Entry 8BA0 (electron microscopy, 3.68 A resolution); this record covers chains D and I of the 43 polymer chains in the assembly.

[Chain D]
Molecule: Complex I-49kD
Source organism: Drosophila melanogaster
UniProt: Q9V4E0 (Q9V4E0_DROME); residues 41-468 here = UniProt positions 41-468
Chain sequence (428 residues; numbered 41 to 468; the number before each row is that of its first residue):
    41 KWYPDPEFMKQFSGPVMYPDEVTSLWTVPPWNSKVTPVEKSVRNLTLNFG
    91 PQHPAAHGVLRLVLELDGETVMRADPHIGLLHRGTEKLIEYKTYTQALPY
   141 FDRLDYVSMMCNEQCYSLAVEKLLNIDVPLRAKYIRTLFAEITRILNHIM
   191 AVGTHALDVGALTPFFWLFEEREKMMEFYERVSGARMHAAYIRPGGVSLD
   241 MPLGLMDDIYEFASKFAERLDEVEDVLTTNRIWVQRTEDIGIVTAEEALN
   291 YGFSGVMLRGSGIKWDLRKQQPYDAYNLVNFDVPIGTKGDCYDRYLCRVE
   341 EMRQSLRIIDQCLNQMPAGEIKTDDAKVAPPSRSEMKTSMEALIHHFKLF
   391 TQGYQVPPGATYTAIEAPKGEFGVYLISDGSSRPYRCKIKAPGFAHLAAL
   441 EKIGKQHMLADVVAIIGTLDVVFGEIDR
Modified residues: Arg-123 (N3, N4-dimethylarginine; 2MR)
Ligand contacts: 4Fe-4S cluster (SF4): Arg-123, Arg-143, His-228
From the paper describing this entry:
  - catalytic residues: His-97, Tyr-146 (citing earlier work)

[Chain I]
Molecule: NADH dehydrogenase (ubiquinone) 23 kDa subunit
Source organism: Drosophila melanogaster
Notes: EC 7.1.1.2
UniProt: Q9VF27 (NDUS8_DROME); numbering as in UniProt (aligned over 32-217)
Chain sequence (186 residues; row label = number of the first residue in the row):
    32 EPKDIVEVPKGYVYVNNKELSMEFADITDRAASTMFFGELLRGFAVTLAH
    82 IFKEPATINYPFEKGPLSPRFRGEHALRRYPSGEERCIACKLCEAICPAQ
   132 AITIEAEERADGSRRTTRYDIDMTKCIYCGFCQEACPVDAIVEGPNFEFS
   182 TETHEELLYNKEKLLCNGDKWESEIASNLQADHLYR
Metal / ion sites: 4Fe-4S cluster Fe site 1: Cys-118, Cys-121, Cys-124, Cys-167; 4Fe-4S cluster Fe site 2: Cys-128, Cys-157, Cys-160, Cys-163
Ligand contacts:
  - 4Fe-4S cluster (SF4), molecule 1: His-106, Cys-128, Pro-129, Ala-130, Ile-133, Ile-152, Cys-157, Ile-158, Tyr-159, Cys-160, Gly-161, Phe-162, Cys-163, Glu-174
  - 4Fe-4S cluster (SF4), molecule 2: Leu-108, Cys-118, Ile-119, Ala-120, Cys-121, Lys-122, Leu-123, Cys-124, Ile-135, Tyr-150, Cys-167, Pro-168, Val-169, Ala-171, Ile-172
Swiss-Prot annotation at these positions:
  - binding site ([4Fe-4S] cluster): Cys-118, Cys-121, Cys-124, Cys-128, Cys-157, Cys-160, Cys-163, Cys-167
  - mutagenesis: Gly-199 (G199D: Disrupts mitochondrial function and results in enlarged mitochondria. Neurons present vacuolar lesions leading to neurodegeneration in the central brain ...)

[Interface between chain D and chain I]
Contacting residue pairs - 75 pairs, chain D then chain I:
  Lys-132(D) / Pro-129(I)
  Thr-135(D) / Phe-162(I)
  Gln-136(D) / Ala-126(I)  hydrogen bond (side chain-backbone)
  Gln-136(D) / Ile-127(I)  hydrogen bond (side chain-backbone)
  Arg-143(D) / Ile-158(I)
  Trp-207(D) / Val-77(I)  hydrophobic
  Trp-207(D) / His-81(I)  hydrogen bond
  Glu-210(D) / Ala-87(I)
  Glu-217(D) / Pro-97(I)
  Glu-220(D) / Leu-98(I)
  Glu-220(D) / Ser-99(I)  hydrogen bond
  Glu-220(D) / Phe-102(I)
  Arg-221(D) / Ser-99(I)
  Arg-221(D) / Arg-101(I)  hydrogen bond (backbone-side chain)
  Val-222(D) / Arg-101(I)  hydrogen bond (backbone-side chain)
  Ser-223(D) / Arg-103(I)  hydrogen bond (backbone-side chain)
  Gly-224(D) / Arg-101(I)
  Gly-224(D) / Phe-102(I)
  Gly-224(D) / Arg-103(I)  hydrogen bond (backbone-backbone)
  Ala-225(D) / Arg-103(I)
  His-228(D) / Arg-103(I)
  Ala-230(D) / Phe-162(I)  hydrophobic
  Arg-233(D) / Phe-162(I)
  Arg-233(D) / Glu-165(I)  salt bridge
  Leu-239(D) / Arg-101(I)
  Leu-239(D) / Tyr-216(I)
  Leu-239(D) / Arg-217(I)
  Asp-240(D) / Arg-101(I)  hydrogen bond (backbone-side chain)
  Asp-240(D) / Tyr-216(I)  hydrogen bond (backbone-side chain)
  Met-241(D) / Arg-101(I)
  Met-241(D) / Tyr-216(I)  hydrogen bond (backbone-side chain)
  Pro-242(D) / Arg-101(I)
  Pro-242(D) / Tyr-216(I)
  Val-266(D) / Val-77(I)  hydrophobic
  Asn-270(D) / Leu-71(I)
  Arg-271(D) / Ser-64(I)  hydrogen bond
  Arg-271(D) / Thr-65(I)
  Arg-271(D) / Glu-70(I)  salt bridge
  Lys-304(D) / Pro-40(I)
  Lys-304(D) / Tyr-43(I)  hydrogen bond (backbone-side chain)
  Lys-304(D) / Tyr-45(I)
  Gln-310(D) / Tyr-43(I)
  Asp-322(D) / Lys-41(I)
  Asp-322(D) / Gly-42(I)  hydrogen bond (side chain-backbone)
  Asp-322(D) / Tyr-43(I)  hydrogen bond (side chain-backbone)
  Asp-322(D) / Val-44(I)
  Val-323(D) / Gly-42(I)
  Val-323(D) / Tyr-43(I)  hydrophobic
  Val-323(D) / Val-44(I)  hydrogen bond (backbone-backbone)
  Pro-324(D) / Val-44(I)
  Pro-324(D) / Val-46(I)  hydrophobic
  Ile-325(D) / Tyr-43(I)  hydrophobic
  Ile-325(D) / Val-44(I)  hydrogen bond (backbone-backbone)
  Ile-325(D) / Tyr-45(I)
  Ile-325(D) / Val-46(I)  hydrogen bond (backbone-backbone)
  Thr-327(D) / Tyr-45(I)
  Asp-333(D) / Asn-47(I)
  Leu-336(D) / Asn-47(I)
  Gln-344(D) / Val-44(I)
  Arg-373(D) / Gln-164(I)
  Arg-373(D) / Glu-165(I)  hydrogen bond (side chain-backbone)
  Arg-373(D) / Cys-167(I)  hydrogen bond (side chain-backbone)
  Arg-373(D) / Pro-168(I)
  Arg-373(D) / Asp-170(I)  salt bridge
  Arg-373(D) / Arg-217(I)
  Met-376(D) / Pro-168(I)
  Lys-377(D) / Pro-168(I)
  Lys-377(D) / Asp-170(I)  salt bridge
  His-386(D) / Glu-165(I)
  His-386(D) / Ala-166(I)  hydrogen bond (side chain-backbone)
  Phe-387(D) / Leu-123(I)
  Phe-390(D) / Ile-127(I)
  Phe-390(D) / Glu-165(I)
  Phe-390(D) / Ala-166(I)  hydrophobic
  Thr-391(D) / Leu-123(I)
Also at the interface, not in a pair above, chain D (48 interface residues in all): Pro-139, Ala-229, Thr-269, Phe-321, Gly-326, Cys-337, Glu-340, Ser-372
Also at the interface, not in a pair above, chain I (41 interface residues in all): Asn-48, Arg-61, Phe-68, Thr-78, Cys-128, Val-169

[In short]
48 residues of chain D face 41 of chain I across their interface; the contacts include 21 hydrogen bonds and 4
salt bridges. Polar pairs include Arg-233(D)/Glu-165(I), Arg-271(D)/Glu-70(I) and Arg-373(D)/Asp-170(I). Chain
D binds 4Fe-4S cluster. Ligands of chain I: 4Fe-4S cluster. The paper reports catalytic residues His-97(D) and
Tyr-146(D).
Here chain D is Complex I-49kD and chain I is NADH dehydrogenase (ubiquinone) 23 kDa subunit, both from
Drosophila melanogaster. Entry 8BA0 (Drosophila melanogaster complex I in the Twisted state (Dm2)) was
determined by electron microscopy, deposited together with 8B9Z.
